6TCZ - chains C and J of the 28 polymer chains in the assembly; structure by electron microscopy, 3.40 A resolution.

== Chain C ==
Protein: Proteasome subunit alpha type
From: Leishmania donovani
Notes: EC 3.4.25.1
Sequence (285 residues; each row starts with the number of its first residue):
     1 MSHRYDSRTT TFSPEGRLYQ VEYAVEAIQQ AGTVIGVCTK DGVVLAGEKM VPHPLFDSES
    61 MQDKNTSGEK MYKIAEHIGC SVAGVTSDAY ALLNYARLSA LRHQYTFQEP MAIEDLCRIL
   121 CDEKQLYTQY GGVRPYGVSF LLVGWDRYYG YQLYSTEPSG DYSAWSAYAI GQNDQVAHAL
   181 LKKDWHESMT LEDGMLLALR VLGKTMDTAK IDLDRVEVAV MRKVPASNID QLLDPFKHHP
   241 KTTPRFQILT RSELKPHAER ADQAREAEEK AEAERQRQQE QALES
Not modelled in the structure: 1, 274-285

== Chain J ==
Protein: Proteasome subunit beta
From: Leishmania donovani
Notes: EC 3.4.25.1
Sequence (205 residues; each row starts with the number of its first residue):
     1 MSIMAYSGGS VMAMAGKECF VIISDNRLGE QLKTISTEVP KLHVVNDSIV YGLTGLRTDQ
    61 QTFANKVQFR TEMYKLREER DITGKAFAAM ITSMLYEARF GPWFVEPVIG SIDKSTGEVY
   121 LCATDLIGAP CEPEDYVCAG TAAESLHGMC EALWRPGMSP EELFEIAAQA MLSACDRDSL
   181 SGYGAVAMIV TKDKVTTRLI KGRKD
Not modelled in the structure: 1

== Interface between chain C and chain J ==
Contacting residue pairs (34):
  Met61(C) with Glu79(J)
  Gln62(C) with Glu79(J)
  Asp63(C) with Lys75(J), salt bridge; Glu79(J); Arg80(J); Asp81(J)
  Lys64(C) with Glu79(J)
  Thr66(C) with Glu79(J), hydrogen bond
  Ser67(C) with Glu79(J), hydrogen bond (backbone-side chain)
  Lys73(C) with Leu76(J)
  Ile74(C) with Leu76(J)
  Asn94(C) with Arg77(J)
  Arg97(C) with Leu76(J)
  Leu98(C) with Met73(J), hydrophobic
  Leu101(C) with Phe69(J); Met73(J); Leu76(J), hydrophobic
  Arg102(C) with Phe69(J)
  Gln104(C) with Glu72(J)
  Tyr105(C) with Asn65(J); Lys66(J), hydrogen bond; Phe69(J), hydrophobic
  Gln108(C) with Asn65(J); Gln68(J)
  Leu232(C) with Val186(J); Thr197(J)
  Leu233(C) with Pro40(J); Leu42(J), hydrophobic; Val44(J), hydrophobic; Val186(J), hydrophobic; Met188(J), hydrophobic
  Pro235(C) with Glu38(J); Pro40(J)
  Phe236(C) with Glu38(J)
Other interface residues (no listed pair), chain C (23 interface residues in all): Asn65, Asp230, Asp234
Other interface residues (no listed pair), chain J (20 interface residues in all): Arg198

== Summary ==
The interface between chain C and chain J involves 23 residues on one side and 20 on the other, with 3
hydrogen bonds and 1 salt bridge. Polar contacts include Asp63(C)-Lys75(J), Thr66(C)-Glu79(J) and
Ser67(C)-Glu79(J).
Here chain C is Proteasome subunit alpha type and chain J is Proteasome subunit beta, both from Leishmania
donovani. Entry 6TCZ (Leishmania tarentolae proteasome 20S subunit complexed with LXE408) was determined by
electron microscopy (same publication as 6TD5).
